PDB entry 7OSY | X-ray diffraction, 2.23 A resolution | chains A and B

== Chain A (and B) ==
Name: Bifunctional glutamate/proline--tRNA ligase
From: Homo sapiens
Notes: EC 6.1.1.17, 6.1.1.15; fragment: Prolyl-tRNA synthetase; chain B of this document is another copy of the same molecule, construct and numbering; everything in this record applies to it too
UniProt: P07814 (SYEP_HUMAN); residue numbers follow UniProt; this construct covers 1001-1512
Chain sequence (512 residues; row label = number of the first residue in the row):
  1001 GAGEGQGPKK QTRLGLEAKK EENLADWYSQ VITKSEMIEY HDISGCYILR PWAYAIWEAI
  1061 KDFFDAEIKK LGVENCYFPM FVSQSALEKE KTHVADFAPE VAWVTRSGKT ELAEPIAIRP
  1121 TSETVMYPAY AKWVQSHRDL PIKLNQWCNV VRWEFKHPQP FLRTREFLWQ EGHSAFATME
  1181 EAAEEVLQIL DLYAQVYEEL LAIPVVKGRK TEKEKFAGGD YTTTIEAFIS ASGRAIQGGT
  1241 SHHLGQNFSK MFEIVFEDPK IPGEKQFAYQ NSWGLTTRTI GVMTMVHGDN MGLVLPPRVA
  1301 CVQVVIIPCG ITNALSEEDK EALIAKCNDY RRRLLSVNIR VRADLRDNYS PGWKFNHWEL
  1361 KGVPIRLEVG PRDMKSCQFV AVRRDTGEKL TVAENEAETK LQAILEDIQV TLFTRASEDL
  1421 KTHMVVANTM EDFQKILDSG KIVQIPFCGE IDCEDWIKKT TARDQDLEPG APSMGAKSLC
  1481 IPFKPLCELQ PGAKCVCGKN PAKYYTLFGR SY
Not modelled in the structure: 1001-1015, 1312-1317, 1465-1472 (chain B: 1001-1015, 1312-1314, 1464-1473)
Bound ions: Sr2+ site 1: G1072, E1074; Sr2+ site 2: D1220 (shared with E1264(B), K1265(B), Q1266(B) of chain B); Sr2+ site 3: E1264, K1265 (shared with D1220(B) of chain B); Sr2+ site 4: E1264 (shared with D1220(B) of chain B); Zn2+: C1448, C1453, C1495, C1497
Residues lining bound ligands: proline (PRO): T1121, E1123, R1152, W1169, E1171, H1173, F1216, T1240, H1242, S1272, W1273, G1274
From the paper describing this entry:
  - conformationally variable residues (side-chain flip): R1152
  - binding site for proline: R1152

== How chain A and chain B interact ==
Residue-residue contacts (106; chain A residue first):
  E1039(A) - W1133(B)  hydrogen bond
  Y1040(A) - K1132(B)  hydrogen bond (backbone-side chain)
  H1041(A) - P1079(B)
  H1041(A) - F1081(B)  hydrogen bond (side chain-backbone)
  H1041(A) - V1125(B)
  D1042(A) - S1083(B)  hydrogen bond
  D1042(A) - S1085(B)
  I1043(A) - F1081(B)  hydrophobic
  I1043(A) - S1083(B)
  I1043(A) - I1116(B)  hydrophobic
  C1046(A) - P1079(B)  hydrophobic
  C1046(A) - F1081(B)  hydrophobic
  Y1047(A) - P1079(B)
  I1048(A) - Y1077(B)
  I1048(A) - F1078(B)  hydrophobic
  I1048(A) - P1079(B)
  I1048(A) - A1129(B)  hydrophobic
  L1049(A) - C1076(B)
  L1049(A) - Y1077(B)  hydrogen bond (backbone-backbone)
  R1050(A) - W1133(B)
  P1051(A) - E1074(B)
  P1051(A) - N1075(B)
  P1051(A) - C1076(B)
  P1051(A) - L1144(B)  hydrophobic
  Y1054(A) - N1075(B)
  Y1054(A) - C1076(B)  hydrophobic
  E1074(A) - P1051(B)
  N1075(A) - P1051(B)
  N1075(A) - Y1054(B)
  C1076(A) - L1049(B)
  C1076(A) - P1051(B)
  C1076(A) - Y1054(B)
  Y1077(A) - I1048(B)
  Y1077(A) - L1049(B)  hydrogen bond (backbone-backbone)
  Y1077(A) - N1149(B)  hydrogen bond
  Y1077(A) - E1166(B)  hydrogen bond
  Y1077(A) - L1168(B)  hydrophobic
  F1078(A) - I1048(B)  hydrophobic
  P1079(A) - C1046(B)  hydrophobic
  P1079(A) - Y1047(B)
  P1079(A) - I1048(B)
  P1079(A) - E1166(B)
  M1080(A) - M1080(B)  hydrophobic
  M1080(A) - N1149(B)  hydrogen bond
  M1080(A) - E1166(B)  hydrogen bond (backbone-side chain)
  F1081(A) - H1041(B)  hydrogen bond (backbone-side chain)
  F1081(A) - I1043(B)
  F1081(A) - I1118(B)  hydrophobic
  F1081(A) - V1151(B)  hydrophobic
  F1081(A) - W1153(B)  hydrophobic
  V1082(A) - I1043(B)
  S1083(A) - D1042(B)  hydrogen bond
  S1083(A) - I1043(B)
  A1098(A) - G1108(B)
  P1099(A) - S1107(B)
  V1101(A) - S1107(B)
  V1101(A) - G1108(B)  hydrogen bond (backbone-backbone)
  A1102(A) - V1104(B)  hydrophobic
  A1102(A) - R1106(B)
  W1103(A) - V1104(B)
  W1103(A) - T1105(B)  hydrogen bond (backbone-backbone)
  W1103(A) - R1106(B)  hydrogen bond (backbone-backbone)
  W1103(A) - G1108(B)  hydrogen bond (side chain-backbone)
  V1104(A) - A1102(B)  hydrophobic
  V1104(A) - W1103(B)
  V1104(A) - V1104(B)  hydrophobic
  V1104(A) - I1118(B)  hydrophobic
  T1105(A) - W1103(B)  hydrogen bond (backbone-backbone)
  T1105(A) - T1105(B)  hydrogen bond
  T1105(A) - R1106(B)
  R1106(A) - V1101(B)
  R1106(A) - A1102(B)
  R1106(A) - W1103(B)  hydrogen bond (backbone-backbone)
  S1107(A) - P1099(B)  hydrogen bond (side chain-backbone)
  S1107(A) - E1100(B)
  S1107(A) - V1101(B)
  S1107(A) - W1153(B)
  G1108(A) - A1098(B)
  G1108(A) - V1101(B)  hydrogen bond (backbone-backbone)
  G1108(A) - W1103(B)
  L1112(A) - W1153(B)
  I1116(A) - I1043(B)  hydrophobic
  I1116(A) - W1153(B)  hydrophobic
  I1118(A) - F1081(B)  hydrophobic
  I1118(A) - V1104(B)  hydrophobic
  I1118(A) - I1118(B)  hydrophobic
  V1125(A) - H1041(B)
  A1129(A) - I1048(B)  hydrophobic
  W1133(A) - E1039(B)  hydrogen bond
  W1133(A) - R1050(B)
  L1144(A) - P1051(B)  hydrophobic
  N1149(A) - Y1077(B)  hydrogen bond
  N1149(A) - M1080(B)  hydrogen bond
  N1149(A) - N1149(B)
  V1151(A) - M1080(B)  hydrophobic
  V1151(A) - F1081(B)  hydrophobic
  W1153(A) - F1081(B)  hydrophobic
  W1153(A) - S1107(B)
  W1153(A) - L1112(B)  hydrophobic
  W1153(A) - I1116(B)  hydrophobic
  E1166(A) - Y1077(B)  hydrogen bond
  E1166(A) - P1079(B)
  E1166(A) - M1080(B)  hydrogen bond (side chain-backbone)
  L1168(A) - Y1077(B)  hydrophobic
  N1348(A) - R1138(B)
  Y1349(A) - R1138(B)
Interface residues without a listed pair, chain A (50 interface residues in all): A1086, T1110, P1115, R1119
Interface residues without a listed pair, chain B (50 interface residues in all): V1082, P1115, R1119, F1155

== Overview ==
The chain A/chain B interface involves 50 residues from each chain; the contacts include 26 hydrogen bonds.
Polar pairs include E1039(A)-W1133(B), Y1040(A)-K1132(B) and H1041(A)-F1081(B). Bound to chain A: proline. The
Sr2+ site 1 is built by G1072(A) and E1074(A). From the paper: a binding site for proline at R1152(A);
conformational variability at R1152(A).
Both chains are Bifunctional glutamate/proline--tRNA ligase (Homo sapiens). Entry 7OSY (Human Prolyl-tRNA
Synthetase in Complex with L-proline) was determined by X-ray diffraction together with 7OSZ, 7OT0, 7OT1, 7OT2
and 7OT3 from the same study.
